Entry 1RSC (X-ray diffraction, 2.30 A resolution); this record covers chains A and M of the 16 polymer chains in the assembly.

# Chain A
Molecule: Ribulose 1,5 bisphosphate carboxylase/oxygenase (large chain)
From: Synechococcus elongatus
Notes: EC 4.1.1.39
UniProt: P00880 (RBL_SYNP6); residues 4-475 here correspond to UniProt positions 1-472 (UniProt number = residue number - 3)
Sequence (472 residues; numbered 4 to 475; the number before each row is that of its first residue):
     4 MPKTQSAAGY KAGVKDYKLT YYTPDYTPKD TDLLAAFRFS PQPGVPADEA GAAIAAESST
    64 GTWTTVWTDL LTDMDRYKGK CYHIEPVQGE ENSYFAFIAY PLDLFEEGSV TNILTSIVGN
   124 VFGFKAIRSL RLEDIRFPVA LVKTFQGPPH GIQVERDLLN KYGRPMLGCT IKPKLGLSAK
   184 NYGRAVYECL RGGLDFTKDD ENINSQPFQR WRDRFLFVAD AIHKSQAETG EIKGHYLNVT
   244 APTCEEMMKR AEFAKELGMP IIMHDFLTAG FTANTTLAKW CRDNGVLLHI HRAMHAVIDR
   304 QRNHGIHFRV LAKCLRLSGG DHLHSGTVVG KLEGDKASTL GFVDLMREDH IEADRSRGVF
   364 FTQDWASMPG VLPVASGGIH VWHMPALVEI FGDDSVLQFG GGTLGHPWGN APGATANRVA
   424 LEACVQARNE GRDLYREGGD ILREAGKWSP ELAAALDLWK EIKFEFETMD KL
Unresolved in the structure: 4-8
UniProt features mapped onto this chain:
  - motif: E464 to E470 (Interacts with RbcX2)
  - active site (Proton acceptor): K175, H294
  - binding site (substrate): N123, T173, K177, R295, H327, S379
  - binding site (Mg(2+)): K201, D203, E204
  - site: K334 (Transition state stabilizer)
  - modified residue: K201 (N6-carboxylysine)
Small-molecule neighbours:
  - xylulose-1,5-bisphosphate (XBP), molecule 1: E60, T65, W66, N123
  - xylulose-1,5-bisphosphate (XBP), molecule 2: K175, K177, K201, D203, E204, H294, R295, H298, H327, G329, K334, L335, S379, G380, G381, Q401, F402, G403, G404

# Chain M
Molecule: Ribulose 1,5 bisphosphate carboxylase/oxygenase (small chain)
From: Synechococcus elongatus
Notes: EC 4.1.1.39
UniProt: P04716 (RBS_SYNP6); the author numbering skips numbers that UniProt does not, so the offset changes along the chain: 2-51 = UniProt 1-50; 64-123 = UniProt 51-110
Sequence (111 residues; row label = number of the first residue in the row; note: 12 numbers in that range are skipped by the numbering (no residue carries them; nothing is unmodelled there)):
     1 MSMKTLPKER RFETFSYLPP LSDRQIAAQI EYMIEQGFHP LIEFNEHSNP E
    64 EFYWTMWKLP LFDCKSPQQV LDEVRECRSE YGDCYIRVAG FDNIKECQTV SFIVHRPGRY
Unresolved in the structure: 1, 123
Sequence notes: conflict E109 (Gln96 in P04716)

# Chain A / chain M interface
Contacting residue pairs (70; chain A residue first):
  Q156(A) - K108(M)
  Q156(A) - E109(M)
  Q156(A) - C110(M)
  D160(A) - F65(M)
  D160(A) - C110(M)
  L161(A) - F65(M)
  N163(A) - E13(M)
  N163(A) - P50(M)  hydrogen bond (side chain-backbone)
  N163(A) - E64(M)  hydrogen bond (side chain-backbone)
  K164(A) - E13(M)  salt bridge
  Y165(A) - T14(M)  hydrogen bond (backbone-side chain)
  Y165(A) - Q111(M)
  G166(A) - T112(M)  hydrogen bond (backbone-backbone)
  R167(A) - E13(M)  salt bridge
  R167(A) - T14(M)
  Y190(A) - K8(M)
  R194(A) - L6(M)  hydrogen bond (side chain-backbone)
  R194(A) - P7(M)  hydrogen bond (side chain-backbone)
  R194(A) - K8(M)
  G195(A) - L6(M)
  G195(A) - Y17(M)
  G196(A) - Y17(M)
  Q229(A) - E51(M)
  A230(A) - R10(M)  hydrogen bond (backbone-side chain)
  E231(A) - K8(M)  salt bridge
  E231(A) - E9(M)
  E231(A) - R10(M)
  T232(A) - R10(M)
  T232(A) - R11(M)  hydrogen bond (backbone-backbone)
  G233(A) - R10(M)
  G233(A) - R11(M)
  G233(A) - P50(M)
  E234(A) - R11(M)
  E234(A) - F12(M)
  E234(A) - E13(M)  hydrogen bond (side chain-backbone)
  E234(A) - S16(M)
  E234(A) - P50(M)
  I235(A) - P50(M)
  E351(A) - K108(M)  salt bridge
  W411(A) - S2(M)
  W411(A) - M3(M)
  W411(A) - K4(M)
  A414(A) - L6(M)
  T418(A) - L6(M)
  R421(A) - E13(M)  hydrogen bond (side chain-backbone)
  R421(A) - Y17(M)
  V422(A) - Y17(M)
  E425(A) - E13(M)
  E425(A) - T14(M)
  E425(A) - F15(M)  hydrogen bond (side chain-backbone)
  E425(A) - S16(M)  hydrogen bond (side chain-backbone)
  E425(A) - Y17(M)  hydrogen bond (side chain-backbone)
  E425(A) - L18(M)
  A426(A) - L18(M)
  V428(A) - F15(M)  hydrophobic
  Q429(A) - F15(M)
  Q429(A) - L18(M)
  Q429(A) - L21(M)
  Q429(A) - Q25(M)
  Q429(A) - Q29(M)
  R431(A) - Y32(M)  hydrogen bond
  N432(A) - F15(M)
  N432(A) - Q29(M)  hydrogen bond
  N432(A) - Y32(M)
  E433(A) - Q25(M)
  E433(A) - A28(M)
  W451(A) - Y17(M)
  W451(A) - L18(M)  hydrophobic
  W451(A) - P19(M)
  E454(A) - L6(M)
Other interface residues (no listed pair), chain A (40 interface residues in all): R159, D198, K227, D396, P410, P415
Other interface residues (no listed pair), chain M (33 interface residues in all): V113, S114

# Summary
Chain A and chain M form an interface of 40 and 33 residues respectively; the contacts include 15 hydrogen
bonds and 4 salt bridges. Polar pairs include K164(A)-E13(M), R167(A)-E13(M) and E231(A)-K8(M). Chain A binds
xylulose-1,5-bisphosphate.
Here chain A is Ribulose 1,5 bisphosphate carboxylase/oxygenase (large chain) and chain M is Ribulose 1,5
bisphosphate carboxylase/oxygenase (small chain), both from Synechococcus elongatus. Entry 1RSC (Structure of
an effector induced inactivated state of ribulose bisphosphate carboxylase(slash)oxygenase: the binary complex
between enzyme ...) was determined by X-ray diffraction.
